Entry 5BMV (X-ray diffraction, 2.50 A resolution); this record covers chains A and F of the 6 polymer chains in the assembly.

Chain A:
Name: Tubulin alpha-1B chain
Source organism: Bos taurus
Reference sequence: P81947 (TBA1B_BOVIN); residues 1-451 here = UniProt positions 1-451
Sequence (451 residues; numbered 1 to 451; the number before each row is that of its first residue):
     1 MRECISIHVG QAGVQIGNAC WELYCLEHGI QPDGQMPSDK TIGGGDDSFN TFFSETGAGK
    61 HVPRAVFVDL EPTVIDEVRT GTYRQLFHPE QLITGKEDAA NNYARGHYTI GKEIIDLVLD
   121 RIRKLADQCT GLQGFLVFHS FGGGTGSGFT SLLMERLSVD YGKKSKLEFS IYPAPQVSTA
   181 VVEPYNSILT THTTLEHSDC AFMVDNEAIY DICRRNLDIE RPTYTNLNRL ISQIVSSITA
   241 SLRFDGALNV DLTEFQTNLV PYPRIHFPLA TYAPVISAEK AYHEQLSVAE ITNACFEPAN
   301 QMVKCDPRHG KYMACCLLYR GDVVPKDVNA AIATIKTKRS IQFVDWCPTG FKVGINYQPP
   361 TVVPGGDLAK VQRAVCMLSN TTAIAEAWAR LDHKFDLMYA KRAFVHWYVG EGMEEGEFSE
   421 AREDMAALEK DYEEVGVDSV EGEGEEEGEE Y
Not modelled in the structure: 440-451
Ion coordination: Ca2+: Asp39, Thr41, Gly44, Glu55
Residues lining bound ligands: GTP (guanosine-5'-triphosphate): Gly10, Gln11, Ala12, Gln15, Ile16, Asp69, Asp98, Ala99, Ala100, Asn101, Ser140, Gly142, Gly143, Gly144, Thr145, Gly146, Ile171, Pro173, Val177, Ser178, Thr179, Glu183, Asn206, Tyr224, Leu227, Asn228, Ile231
From the paper describing this entry:
  - binding site for vinblastine: Asn329

Chain F:
Name: Uncharacterized protein
Source organism: Gallus gallus
Reference sequence: E1BQ43 (E1BQ43_CHICK); residue numbers follow UniProt; this construct covers 1-378
Sequence (384 residues; row label = number of the first residue in the row):
     1 MYTFVVRDEN SSVYAEVSRL LLATGQWKRL RKDNPRFNLM LGERNRLPFG RLGHEPGLVQ
    61 LVNYYRGADK LCRKASLVKL IKTSPELSES CTWFPESYVI YPTNLKTPVA PAQNGIRHLI
   121 NNTRTDEREV FLAAYNRRRE GREGNVWIAK SSAGAKGEGI LISSEASELL DFIDEQGQVH
   181 VIQKYLEKPL LLEPGHRKFD IRSWVLVDHL YNIYLYREGV LRTSSEPYNS ANFQDKTCHL
   241 TNHCIQKEYS KNYGRYEEGN EMFFEEFNQY LMDALNTTLE NSILLQIKHI IRSCLMCIEP
   301 AISTKHLHYQ SFQLFGFDFM VDEELKVWLI EVNGAPACAQ KLYAELCQGI VDVAISSVFP
   361 LADTGQKTSQ PTSIFIKLHH HHHH
Not modelled in the structure: 105-124, 151-158, 250-251, 364-371
Sequence notes: expression tag (379-384)
Residues lining bound ligands: AMP-PCP (ACP; phosphomethylphosphonic acid adenylate ester): Lys74, Pro95, Ile148, Gln183, Lys184, Tyr185, Leu186, Lys198, Asp200, Arg202, Arg222, His239, Leu240, Thr241, Asn242, Asp318, Met320, Ile330, Glu331, Asn333

Interface between chain A and chain F:
Pairs across the interface (20):
  Gln176(A) - Pro56(F)
  Glu207(A) - His54(F)  salt bridge
  Glu297(A) - His306(F)
  Pro298(A) - Leu307(F)  hydrophobic
  Lys304(A) - His54(F)
  Arg308(A) - Pro300(F)  hydrogen bond (side chain-backbone)
  Arg308(A) - Ala301(F)  hydrogen bond (side chain-backbone)
  Arg308(A) - Ile302(F)
  Arg308(A) - Ser303(F)  hydrogen bond (side chain-backbone)
  His309(A) - Arg66(F)  hydrogen bond (side chain-backbone)
  His309(A) - Gly67(F)
  His309(A) - Ala301(F)  hydrogen bond (side chain-backbone)
  Ser340(A) - Ala301(F)
  Glu386(A) - Gly50(F)
  Glu386(A) - Arg66(F)  salt bridge
  Arg390(A) - Gly50(F)
  Arg390(A) - His54(F)
  His393(A) - Asp33(F)
  His393(A) - Arg51(F)  hydrogen bond
  Glu433(A) - Arg46(F)  salt bridge
Interface residues without a listed pair, chain A (16 interface residues in all): Cys305, Asp306, Lys338, Ala389
Interface residues without a listed pair, chain F (15 interface residues in all): His308

In short:
16 residues of chain A face 15 of chain F across their interface, with 6 hydrogen bonds and 3 salt bridges.
Polar contacts include Glu207(A)-His54(F), Glu386(A)-Arg66(F) and Glu433(A)-Arg46(F). Bound to chain A: GTP.
Bound to chain F: AMP-PCP. Asp39(A), Thr41(A), Gly44(A) and Glu55(A) coordinate Ca2+. The paper reports a
binding site for vinblastine at Asn329(A).
Here chain A is Tubulin alpha-1B chain (Bos taurus) and chain F is Uncharacterized protein (Gallus gallus).
Entry 5BMV (CRYSTAL STRUCTURE OF TUBULIN-STATHMIN-TTL-Vinblastine COMPLEX) was determined by X-ray
diffraction, deposited together with 4ZHQ, 4ZI7 and 4ZOL.
